PDB entry 2UUJ | X-ray diffraction, 1.32 A resolution | chains A and B of the 3 polymer chains in the assembly

# Chain A
Name: Human alpha thrombin
Source organism: Homo sapiens
Notes: EC 3.4.21.5
UniProt: P00734 (THRB_HUMAN); residues 1-14 here correspond to UniProt positions 336-349 (UniProt number = residue number + 335)
Chain sequence (36 residues; each row starts with the number of its first residue; a row labelled like 14A-14M holds insertion residues (14A, then the next letters in order)):
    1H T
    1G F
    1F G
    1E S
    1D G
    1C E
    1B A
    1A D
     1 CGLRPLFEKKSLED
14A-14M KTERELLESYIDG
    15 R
Disordered / not traced: 1H, 1G, 1F, 1E, 1D, 1C, 14M, 15
Curated features (UniProtKB/Swiss-Prot):
  - site: Arg15 (Cleavage)

# Chain B
Name: Prothrombin
Source organism: Homo sapiens
Notes: EC 3.4.21.5
UniProt: P00734 (THRB_HUMAN); the construct lacks a stretch of the UniProt sequence and is renumbered around it, so the offset changes along the chain: 16-37 = UniProt 364-385; 38-60 = UniProt 387-409; 61-77 = UniProt 419-435; 78-97 = UniProt 437-456; 6 more segments
Chain sequence (259 residues; row label = number of the first residue in the row; note: 1 number in that range is skipped by the numbering (no residue carries it; nothing is unmodelled there); a row labelled like 60A-60I holds insertion residues (60A, then the next letters in order)):
    16 IVEGSDAEIGMSPWQVMLFRKS
   37A P
    38 QELLCGASLISDRWVLTAAHCLL
60A-60I YPPWDKNFT
    61 ENDLLVRIGKHSRTRYE
   77A R
    78 NIEKISMLEKIYIHPRYNWR
   97A E
    98 NLDRDIALMKLKKPVAFSDYIHPVCLPDRETA
129A-129C ASL
   130 LQAGYKGRVTGWGNLKETWT
149A-149E ANVGK
   150 GQPSVLQVVNLPIVERPVCKDSTRIRITDNMFCAG
  184A Y
   185 KP
186A-186D DEGK
   187 RGDACEGDSGGPFVMKSP
204A-204B FN
   205 NRWYQMGIVSWGE
   219 GC
  221A D
   221 RDGKYGFYTHVFRLKKWIQKVIDQFGE
Disordered / not traced: 148-149, 149A-149E
Curated features (UniProtKB/Swiss-Prot):
  - region: Ala183 to Val200 (High affinity receptor-binding region which is also known as the TP508 peptide)
  - active site (Charge relay system): His57, Asp102, Ser195
  - glycosylation: Asn60G (N-linked (GlcNAc...) (complex) asparagine)
Disulfides: Cys42-Cys58, Cys168-Cys182, Cys191-Cys220
Ion coordination: Ca2+: Lys169, Thr172, Phe204A; Na+: Arg221, Lys224
Ligand contacts: 896 (N-ethyl-N-isopropyl-3-methyl-5-{[(2S)-2-(pyridin-4-ylamino)propyl]oxy}benzamide): His57, Tyr60A, Trp60D, Glu97A, Asn98, Leu99, Ile174, Asp189, Ala190, Cys191, Glu192, Ser195, Val213, Ser214, Trp215, Gly216, Glu217, Gly219, Gly226, Phe227, Tyr228
What the authors report for this chain:
  - catalytic residues: His57, Asp102

# Chain A / chain B interface
Cross-chain cystine bridges: Cys1(A)-Cys122(B)
Pairs across the interface (61):
  Cys1(A) with Pro120(B); Val121(B); Cys122(B), disulfide; Arg206(B), hydrogen bond (backbone-side chain)
  Asp1A(A) with His119(B), hydrogen bond (backbone-side chain); Arg206(B)
  Ala1B(A) with Arg206(B), hydrogen bond (backbone-side chain)
  Gly2(A) with Trp29(B); Pro120(B), hydrogen bond (backbone-backbone); Cys122(B); Arg206(B); Trp207(B), hydrogen bond (backbone-backbone)
  Leu3(A) with His119(B), hydrogen bond (backbone-side chain); Asn205(B); Arg206(B)
  Arg4(A) with Gly25(B); Met26(B), hydrogen bond (side chain-backbone); Pro28(B); Trp29(B); Arg137(B); Trp207(B)
  Pro5(A) with Ser115(B); Asp116(B); His119(B)
  Leu6(A) with Asp116(B)
  Phe7(A) with Glu23(B); Ile24(B); Gly25(B); Met26(B), hydrophobic
  Glu8(A) with Lys202(B), salt bridge; Asn205(B); Trp207(B), hydrogen bond
  Lys9(A) with His119(B)
  Asp14(A) with Glu23(B); Met26(B); Arg137(B), salt bridge; Trp207(B)
  Lys14A(A) with Glu23(B), hydrogen bond (backbone-side chain)
  Thr14B(A) with Arg137(B), hydrogen bond; Asn159(B), hydrogen bond
  Glu14C(A) with Arg137(B); Lys202(B), salt bridge
  Glu14E(A) with Lys135(B), salt bridge; Asn159(B), hydrogen bond; Tyr184A(B), hydrogen bond; Lys186D(B), salt bridge
  Leu14F(A) with Lys135(B); Gly136(B); Asn159(B); Trp207(B), hydrophobic
  Leu14G(A) with Pro204(B), hydrophobic
  Ser14I(A) with Gly133(B); Tyr134(B); Lys135(B), hydrogen bond (side chain-backbone)
  Tyr14J(A) with Tyr134(B), hydrophobic; Lys135(B), hydrogen bond (side chain-backbone); Met201(B); Lys202(B), hydrogen bond (side chain-backbone); Pro204(B)
  Ile14K(A) with Tyr134(B), hydrogen bond (backbone-side chain)
  Asp14L(A) with Tyr134(B), hydrogen bond (backbone-side chain)
Also at the interface, not in a pair above, chain B (29 interface residues in all): Tyr117, Gln131, Phe204A

# Overview
22 residues of chain A and 29 residues of chain B are in contact, with 1 disulfide bond, 18 hydrogen bonds and
5 salt bridges. Polar contacts include Glu8(A)-Lys202(B), Glu14E(A)-Lys135(B) and Asp14(A)-Arg137(B). Chain B
binds compound 896. Curated annotation (UniProt) lists 3 active-site residues on chain B. From the paper:
catalytic residues His57(B) and Asp102(B).
Chain A is Human alpha thrombin and chain B is Prothrombin, both from Homo sapiens; the structure,
Thrombin-hirugen-gw473178 ternary complex at 1.32A resolution, was determined by X-ray diffraction, deposited
together with 2UUF, 2UUK and 2UU8.
